Entry 8H1Q (X-ray diffraction, 1.50 A resolution); this record covers chain A.

Chain A:
Protein: Serine palmitoyltransferase
Organism: Sphingobacterium multivorum
Notes: EC 2.3.1.50
UniProtKB: A7BFV6 (A7BFV6_SPHMU); numbering as in UniProt (aligned over 1-399)
Amino-acid sequence (399 residues; row label = number of the first residue in the row):
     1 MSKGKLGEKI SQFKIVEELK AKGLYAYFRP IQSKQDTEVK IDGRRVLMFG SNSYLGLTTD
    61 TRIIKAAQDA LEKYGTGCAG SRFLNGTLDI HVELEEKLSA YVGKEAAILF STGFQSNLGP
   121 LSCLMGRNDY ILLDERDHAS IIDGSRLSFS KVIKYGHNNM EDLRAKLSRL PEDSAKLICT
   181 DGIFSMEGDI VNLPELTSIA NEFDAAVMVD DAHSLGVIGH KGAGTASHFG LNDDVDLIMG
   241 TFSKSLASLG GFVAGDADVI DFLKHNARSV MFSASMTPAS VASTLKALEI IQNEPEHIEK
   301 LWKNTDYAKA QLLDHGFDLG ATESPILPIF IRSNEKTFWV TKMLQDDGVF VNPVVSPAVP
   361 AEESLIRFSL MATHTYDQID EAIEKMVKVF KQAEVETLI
Disordered / not traced: 1, 396-399
Ligand contacts: pyridoxyl-serine-5-monophosphate (PLS; [3-hydroxy-2-methyl-5-phosphonooxymethyl-pyridin-4-ylmethyl]-serine): Asn52, Ser81, Leu84, Thr112, Gly113, Phe114, Asn117, His138, Ser140, Asp181, Ser185, Asp210, Ala212, His213, Met239, Thr241, Ser243, Lys244, Gly250, Met271, Phe272, Ser273, Ala274
Swiss-Prot annotation at these positions:
  - binding site (pyridoxal 5'-phosphate): Gly113, Phe114, His213, Thr241, Ser243
  - modified residue: Lys244 (N6-(pyridoxal phosphate)lysine)
Reported in the primary citation:
  - conformationally variable residues (loop rearrangement, side-chain flip): Ile183 to Met186, Thr241
  - binding site for pyridoxyl-serine-5-monophosphate: Asn52, Ala79, Gly80, Ser81, His138, Thr241, Ser243, Gly250, Met271
  - contacts within the chain: Ser53-Thr58, Thr241-Lys244, Thr241-Ser243
  - catalytic residues: His138
  - catalytic residues: Lys244 (proposed by the authors, not directly observed)

Summary:
Bound to chain A: pyridoxyl-serine-5-monophosphate. UniProt lists 5 pyridoxal 5'-phosphate-binding residues.
The paper reports catalytic residues His138 and Lys244; a binding site for pyridoxyl-serine-5-monophosphate at
Asn52, Ala79 and Gly80 among others.
Chain A is Serine palmitoyltransferase (Sphingobacterium multivorum); the structure, Serine
Palmitoyltransferase from Sphingobacterium multivorum complexed with L-serine, was determined by X-ray
diffraction together with 8H1W, 8H1Y, 8H20 and 8H21 from the same study.
